PDB entry 8EQG | X-ray diffraction, 1.39 A resolution | chains D and F of the 3 polymer chains in the assembly

# Chain D
Molecule: 16-nt DNA strand
Sequence (16 nucleotides; row label = number of the first residue in the row):
    17 TCCCACTTCC ATTTAT

# Chain F
Name: Transcription factor PU.1
Source organism: Homo sapiens
Notes: fragment: ETS-Domain
Reference sequence: P17947 (SPI1_HUMAN); residue numbers follow UniProt; this construct covers 165-270
Sequence (106 residues; numbered 165 to 270; the number before each row is that of its first residue):
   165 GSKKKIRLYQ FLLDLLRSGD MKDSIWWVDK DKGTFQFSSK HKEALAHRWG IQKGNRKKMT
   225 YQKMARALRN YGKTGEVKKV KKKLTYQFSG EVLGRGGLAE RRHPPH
Disordered / not traced: 165-168, 260-270
UniProt features mapped onto this chain:
  - DNA-binding region: Ile170 to Ser253 (ETS)
  - binding site (DNA): Lys217, Arg230, Arg233, Lys243
  - natural variant: His211 (H211P: In AGM10), Val241 (V241G: In AGM10)
Reported in the primary citation:
  - binding site for the 16-nt DNA strand: Arg233
  - conformationally variable residues (side-chain flip): Gln226

# How chain D and chain F interact
Residue-residue contacts - 17 pairs, chain D then chain F:
  DA21(D) with Arg171(F), salt bridge to the phosphate
  DC22(D) with Arg171(F), salt bridge to the phosphate; Leu172(F), hydrogen bond to the phosphate; Lys217(F), hydrogen bond to the phosphate; Tyr235(F), hydrogen bond to the phosphate
  DT23(D) with Trp213(F), hydrogen bond to the phosphate; Lys217(F), salt bridge to the phosphate; Asn219(F), hydrogen bond to the phosphate; Met223(F), phosphate contact; Asn234(F), base contact
  DT24(D) with Asn219(F), phosphate contact; Arg220(F), hydrogen bond to the phosphate; Lys221(F), hydrogen bond to the phosphate; Lys227(F), salt bridge to the phosphate; Arg230(F), base contact
  DC25(D) with Lys221(F), salt bridge to the phosphate
  DA27(D) with Gln226(F), base contact
Interface residues without a listed pair, chain D (7 interface residues in all): DC26
Interface residues without a listed pair, chain F (16 interface residues in all): Ile170, Lys222, Ala231

# In short
The interface between chain D and chain F involves 7 residues on one side and 16 on the other, with 7 hydrogen
bonds and 5 salt bridges. Among the polar pairs are DC22(D)-Leu172(F), DC22(D)-Lys217(F) and
DC22(D)-Tyr235(F). From the paper: a binding site for the 16-nt DNA strand at Arg233(F); conformational
variability at Gln226(F).
Here chain D is a 16-nt DNA strand and chain F is Transcription factor PU.1 (Homo sapiens). Entry 8EQG (Human
PU.1 ETS-Domain (165-270) Bound to d(AATAAA(DU)GGAAGTGGG)) was determined by X-ray diffraction, deposited
together with 8E3K, 8E3R, 8E4H, 8E5Y, 8EBH, 8EE9 and 14 further entries.
